Entry 1AY4 (X-ray diffraction, 2.33 A resolution); this record covers chains A and B.

== Chain A (and B) ==
Name: Aromatic amino acid aminotransferase
From: Paracoccus denitrificans
Notes: EC 2.6.1.57; chain B of this document is another copy of the same molecule, construct and numbering; everything in this record applies to it too
UniProt: P95468 (TYRB_PARDE); the construct has insertions or renumbered stretches relative to UniProt, so the offset changes along the chain: 5-64 = UniProt 1-60; 66-91 = UniProt 61-86; 95-126 = UniProt 87-118; 133-152 = UniProt 120-139; 2 more segments
Amino-acid sequence (394 residues; each row starts with the number of its first residue; note: 11 numbers in that range are skipped by the numbering (no residue carries them; nothing is unmodelled there)):
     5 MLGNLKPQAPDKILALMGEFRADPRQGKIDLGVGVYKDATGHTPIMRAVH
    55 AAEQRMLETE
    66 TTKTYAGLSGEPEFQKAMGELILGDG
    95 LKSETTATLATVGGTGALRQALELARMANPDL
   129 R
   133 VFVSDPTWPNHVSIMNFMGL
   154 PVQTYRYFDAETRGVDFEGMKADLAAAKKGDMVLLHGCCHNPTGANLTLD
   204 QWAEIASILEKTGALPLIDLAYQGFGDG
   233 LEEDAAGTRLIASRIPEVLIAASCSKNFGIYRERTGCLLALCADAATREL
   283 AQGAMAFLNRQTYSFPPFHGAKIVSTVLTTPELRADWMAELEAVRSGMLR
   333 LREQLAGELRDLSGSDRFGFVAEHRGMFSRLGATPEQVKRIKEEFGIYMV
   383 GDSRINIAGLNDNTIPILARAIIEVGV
Covalently attached groups: pyridoxal phosphate (PLP) linked to K258
Residues lining bound ligands: pyridoxal phosphate (PLP): G107, G108, T109, L112, W140, H189, N194, D222, A224, Y225, S255, S257, R266
UniProt features mapped onto this chain:
  - binding site (substrate): G38, Y70, W140, N194, R386
  - modified residue: K258 (N6-(pyridoxal phosphate)lysine)

== How chain A and chain B interact ==
Contacting residue pairs (142):
  M5(A) - A119(B)
  M5(A) - A122(B)
  M5(A) - N123(B)
  M5(A) - L126(B)  hydrophobic
  M5(A) - G183(B)
  M5(A) - E249(B)  hydrogen bond (backbone-side chain)
  L6(A) - E249(B)  hydrogen bond (backbone-side chain)
  L6(A) - L251(B)  hydrophobic
  L6(A) - T279(B)
  L6(A) - L282(B)
  G7(A) - T279(B)
  G7(A) - L282(B)
  N8(A) - A122(B)
  L9(A) - L118(B)
  L9(A) - M121(B)  hydrophobic
  L9(A) - A122(B)  hydrophobic
  L9(A) - L282(B)
  L9(A) - A283(B)  hydrophobic
  L9(A) - A286(B)  hydrophobic
  P11(A) - L282(B)
  Q12(A) - G285(B)
  Q12(A) - F289(B)
  A13(A) - R292(B)  hydrogen bond (backbone-side chain)
  D15(A) - L73(B)
  D15(A) - R292(B)  salt bridge
  V39(A) - T69(B)
  V39(A) - Y70(B)  hydrophobic
  T47(A) - T66(B)
  T47(A) - T67(B)  hydrogen bond (backbone-side chain)
  T47(A) - T69(B)
  I49(A) - E64(B)
  I49(A) - T66(B)
  I49(A) - T67(B)
  H54(A) - L61(B)  hydrogen bond (side chain-backbone)
  E57(A) - L61(B)
  E57(A) - K68(B)  salt bridge
  L61(A) - H54(B)  hydrogen bond (backbone-side chain)
  L61(A) - E57(B)
  L61(A) - Q58(B)
  E64(A) - I49(B)
  E64(A) - R264(B)  salt bridge
  T66(A) - I49(B)
  T67(A) - T47(B)  hydrogen bond (side chain-backbone)
  T67(A) - I49(B)
  T67(A) - R264(B)
  K68(A) - I49(B)
  K68(A) - E57(B)  salt bridge
  K68(A) - G261(B)
  K68(A) - I262(B)
  K68(A) - Y263(B)  hydrogen bond (backbone-backbone)
  K68(A) - R264(B)  hydrogen bond (backbone-backbone)
  K68(A) - E265(B)  salt bridge
  K68(A) - I305(B)
  T69(A) - V39(B)
  T69(A) - T47(B)
  T69(A) - Y263(B)
  T69(A) - R264(B)  hydrogen bond (backbone-side chain)
  Y70(A) - V39(B)  hydrophobic
  Y70(A) - S257(B)
  Y70(A) - K258(B)
  Y70(A) - Y263(B)  hydrophobic
  Y70(A) - R266(B)
  V106(A) - Y295(B)  hydrophobic
  V106(A) - F297(B)
  T109(A) - Y295(B)
  T109(A) - S296(B)
  G110(A) - T294(B)
  G110(A) - Y295(B)
  R113(A) - Q293(B)  hydrogen bond (side chain-backbone)
  R113(A) - T294(B)
  L118(A) - L6(B)  hydrophobic
  L118(A) - L9(B)  hydrophobic
  M121(A) - L9(B)  hydrophobic
  M121(A) - Q12(B)
  A122(A) - M5(B)
  A122(A) - N8(B)  hydrogen bond (backbone-side chain)
  A122(A) - L9(B)
  N123(A) - M5(B)
  S145(A) - Q293(B)  hydrogen bond (backbone-side chain)
  I146(A) - Q293(B)
  F149(A) - F289(B)  hydrophobic
  F149(A) - Q293(B)
  G183(A) - M5(B)
  L218(A) - M5(B)  hydrophobic
  E249(A) - M5(B)  hydrogen bond (side chain-backbone)
  E249(A) - L6(B)  hydrogen bond (side chain-backbone)
  S257(A) - Y70(B)
  K258(A) - Y70(B)
  G261(A) - K68(B)
  I262(A) - K68(B)
  Y263(A) - K68(B)  hydrogen bond (backbone-backbone)
  Y263(A) - T69(B)
  Y263(A) - Y70(B)  hydrophobic
  R264(A) - E64(B)  salt bridge
  R264(A) - T67(B)
  R264(A) - K68(B)  hydrogen bond (backbone-backbone)
  R264(A) - T69(B)  hydrogen bond (side chain-backbone)
  R264(A) - P298(B)
  R264(A) - P299(B)
  R264(A) - F300(B)  hydrogen bond (backbone-backbone)
  E265(A) - K68(B)  salt bridge
  E265(A) - H301(B)
  R266(A) - Y70(B)
  R266(A) - Y295(B)  hydrogen bond (side chain-backbone)
  R266(A) - S296(B)
  R266(A) - F297(B)  hydrogen bond (side chain-backbone)
  R266(A) - P298(B)
  R266(A) - P299(B)
  T279(A) - L6(B)
  T279(A) - G7(B)
  L282(A) - G7(B)
  L282(A) - L9(B)
  L282(A) - P11(B)  hydrophobic
  A283(A) - L9(B)  hydrophobic
  G285(A) - Q12(B)
  A286(A) - Q12(B)
  F289(A) - Q12(B)
  F289(A) - F149(B)  hydrophobic
  R292(A) - N142(B)
  Q293(A) - R113(B)  hydrogen bond (backbone-side chain)
  Q293(A) - N142(B)
  Q293(A) - S145(B)  hydrogen bond
  Q293(A) - I146(B)  hydrogen bond (side chain-backbone)
  Q293(A) - F149(B)
  T294(A) - G110(B)
  T294(A) - R113(B)  hydrogen bond
  T294(A) - T294(B)
  Y295(A) - V106(B)
  Y295(A) - T109(B)
  Y295(A) - G110(B)
  Y295(A) - R266(B)  hydrogen bond (backbone-side chain)
  S296(A) - T109(B)
  S296(A) - R266(B)
  F297(A) - R266(B)  hydrogen bond (backbone-side chain)
  P298(A) - R264(B)
  P298(A) - R266(B)
  P299(A) - R264(B)
  P299(A) - R266(B)
  P299(A) - P299(B)  hydrophobic
  F300(A) - R264(B)  hydrogen bond (backbone-backbone)
  H301(A) - E265(B)
  H301(A) - H301(B)  hydrogen bond
Also at the interface, not in a pair above, chain A (73 interface residues in all): K10, P14, P48, V53, Q58, A71, E117, A119, N142, D184, L251, A272, C274, L290
Also at the interface, not in a pair above, chain B (69 interface residues in all): K10, P48, A71, L218, C274, L290

== Overview ==
73 residues of chain A and 69 residues of chain B are in contact, with 29 hydrogen bonds and 7 salt bridges.
Polar contacts include D15(A)-R292(B), E57(A)-K68(B) and E64(A)-R264(B). Pyridoxal phosphate is covalently
linked to K258(A). From UniProt: 5 substrate-binding residues on chain A.
Chain A and chain B are both Aromatic amino acid aminotransferase (Paracoccus denitrificans); the structure,
Aromatic amino acid aminotransferase without substrate, was determined by X-ray diffraction, deposited
together with 1AY5 and 1AY8.
